PDB entry 6XL0 | electron microscopy, 3.40 A resolution | chains A and H of the 20 polymer chains in the assembly

Chain A (and H):
Name: Flagellin
Organism: Caulobacter vibrioides (strain NA1000 / CB15N)
Notes: chain H of this document is another copy of the same molecule, construct and numbering; everything in this record applies to it too
Reference sequence: A0A0H3C7K6 (A0A0H3C7K6_CAUVN); numbering as in UniProt (aligned over 1-273)
Chain sequence (273 residues; row label = number of the first residue in the row):
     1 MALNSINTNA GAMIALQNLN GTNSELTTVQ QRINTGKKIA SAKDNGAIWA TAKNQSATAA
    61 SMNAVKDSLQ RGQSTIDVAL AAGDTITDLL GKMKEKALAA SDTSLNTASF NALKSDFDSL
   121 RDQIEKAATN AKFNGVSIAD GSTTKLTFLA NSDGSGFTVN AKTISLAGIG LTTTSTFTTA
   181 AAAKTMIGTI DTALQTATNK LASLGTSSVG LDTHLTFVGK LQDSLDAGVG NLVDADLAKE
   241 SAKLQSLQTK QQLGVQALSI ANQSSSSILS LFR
Unresolved in the structure: 1, 273
Reported in the primary citation:
  - mutagenesis - T103C/N130S: decreased binding to phiCbK
  - contacts within the chain: Lys-126/Asn-130 (hydrogen bond)
  - self-association interface (contacts with another copy of this molecule): Asn-130

How chain A and chain H interact:
Residue-residue contacts (4; chain A residue first):
  Ala-238(A) / Leu-16(H)  hydrophobic
  Ala-242(A) / Asn-262(H)
  Thr-249(A) / Ile-6(H)
  Lys-250(A) / Asn-7(H)
Interface residues without a listed pair, chain A (7 interface residues in all): Ser-246, Gln-252, Leu-253
Interface residues without a listed pair, chain H (6 interface residues in all): Leu-269, Phe-272

In short:
The interface between chain A and chain H involves 7 residues on one side and 6 on the other. The paper
reports that T103C/N130S of chain A reduce binding to phiCbK; a self-association interface involving
Asn-130(A).
Both chains are Flagellin (Caulobacter vibrioides (strain NA1000 / CB15N)). Entry 6XL0 (Caulobacter crescentus
FljK filament) was determined by electron microscopy (same publication as 6XKY).
